Entry 1TOC (X-ray diffraction, 3.10 A resolution); this record covers chains A and B of the 3 polymer chains in the assembly.

# Chain A
Molecule: Thrombin
Organism: Bos taurus
Notes: EC 3.4.21.5
UniProt: P00735 (THRB_BOVIN); residues 1-14 here correspond to UniProt positions 339-352 (UniProt number = residue number + 338)
Sequence (49 residues; each row starts with the number of its first residue; a row labelled like 14A-14N holds insertion residues (14A, then the next letters in order)):
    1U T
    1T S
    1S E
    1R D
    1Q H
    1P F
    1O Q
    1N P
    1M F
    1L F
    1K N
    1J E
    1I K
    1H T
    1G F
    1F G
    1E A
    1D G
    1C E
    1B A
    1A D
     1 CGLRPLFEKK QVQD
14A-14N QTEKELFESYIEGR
Unresolved in the structure: 1U, 1T, 1S, 1R, 1Q, 1P, 1O, 1N, 1M, 1L, 1K, 1J, 1I, 1H, 1G, 1F, 1E, 1D, 1C, 14M-14N
UniProt features mapped onto this chain:
  - site: Arg-14N (Cleavage)

# Chain B
Molecule: Thrombin
Organism: Bos taurus
Notes: EC 3.4.21.5
UniProt: P00735 (THRB_BOVIN); the construct lacks a stretch of the UniProt sequence and is renumbered around it, so the offset changes along the chain: 16-37 = UniProt 367-388; 38-60 = UniProt 390-412; 61-77 = UniProt 422-438; 78-97 = UniProt 440-459; 6 more segments
Sequence (259 residues; each row starts with the number of its first residue; note: 1 number in that range is skipped by the numbering (no residue carries it; nothing is unmodelled there); a row labelled like 60A-60I holds insertion residues (60A, then the next letters in order)):
    16 IVEGQDAEVG LSPWQVMLFR KS
   37A P
    38 QELLCGASLI SDRWVLTAAH CLL
60A-60I YPPWDKNFT
    61 VDDLLVRIGK HSRTRYE
   77A R
    78 KVEKISMLDK IYIHPRYNWK
   97A E
    98 NLDRDIALLK LKRPIELSDY IHPVCLPDKQ TA
129A-129C AKL
   130 LHAGFKGRVT GWGNRRETWT
149A-149E TSVAE
   150 VQPSVLQVVN LPLVERPVCK ASTRIRITDN MFCAG
  184A Y
   185 KP
186A-186D GEGK
   187 RGDACEGDSG GPFVMKSP
204A-204B YN
   205 NRWYQMGIVS WGE
   219 GC
  221A D
   221 RDGKYGFYTH VFRLKKWIQK VIDRLGS
UniProt features mapped onto this chain:
  - region: Ala-183 to Val-200 (High affinity receptor-binding region which is also known as the TP508 peptide)
  - active site (Charge relay system): His-57, Asp-102, Ser-195
  - glycosylation: Asn-60G (N-linked (GlcNAc...) asparagine)
Cystine bridges: Cys-42/Cys-58, Cys-168/Cys-182, Cys-191/Cys-220

# Interface between chain A and chain B
Disulfides between the chains: Cys-1(A)/Cys-122(B)
Pairs across the interface - 56 pairs, chain A then chain B:
  Cys-1(A) / His-119(B)
  Cys-1(A) / Pro-120(B)
  Cys-1(A) / Val-121(B)
  Cys-1(A) / Cys-122(B)  disulfide
  Cys-1(A) / Arg-206(B)
  Asp-1A(A) / Arg-206(B)  salt bridge
  Ala-1B(A) / His-119(B)  hydrogen bond (backbone-side chain)
  Gly-2(A) / Pro-120(B)  hydrogen bond (backbone-backbone)
  Gly-2(A) / Val-121(B)  hydrogen bond (backbone-backbone)
  Gly-2(A) / Cys-122(B)  hydrogen bond (backbone-side chain)
  Gly-2(A) / Arg-206(B)
  Gly-2(A) / Trp-207(B)  hydrogen bond (backbone-backbone)
  Leu-3(A) / His-119(B)  hydrogen bond (backbone-side chain)
  Leu-3(A) / Arg-206(B)
  Arg-4(A) / Leu-26(B)  hydrogen bond (side chain-backbone)
  Arg-4(A) / Pro-28(B)
  Arg-4(A) / Trp-29(B)
  Arg-4(A) / Arg-137(B)
  Arg-4(A) / Lys-202(B)
  Arg-4(A) / Trp-207(B)
  Pro-5(A) / Ser-115(B)
  Pro-5(A) / Asp-116(B)
  Leu-6(A) / Val-24(B)
  Phe-7(A) / Glu-23(B)
  Phe-7(A) / Val-24(B)
  Phe-7(A) / Gly-25(B)
  Phe-7(A) / Leu-26(B)  hydrophobic
  Glu-8(A) / Lys-202(B)  salt bridge
  Glu-8(A) / Trp-207(B)  hydrogen bond
  Asp-14(A) / Glu-23(B)
  Asp-14(A) / Leu-26(B)
  Asp-14(A) / Arg-137(B)  salt bridge
  Gln-14A(A) / Gln-20(B)  hydrogen bond
  Gln-14A(A) / Glu-23(B)  hydrogen bond (backbone-side chain)
  Thr-14B(A) / Gln-20(B)
  Thr-14B(A) / Arg-137(B)  hydrogen bond
  Thr-14B(A) / Asn-159(B)  hydrogen bond (backbone-side chain)
  Glu-14C(A) / Arg-137(B)
  Glu-14C(A) / Lys-202(B)  salt bridge
  Glu-14E(A) / Lys-135(B)  salt bridge
  Glu-14E(A) / Lys-186D(B)  salt bridge
  Leu-14F(A) / Lys-135(B)
  Leu-14F(A) / Gly-136(B)
  Leu-14F(A) / Asn-159(B)
  Leu-14F(A) / Trp-207(B)  hydrophobic
  Phe-14G(A) / Lys-202(B)
  Ser-14I(A) / Gly-133(B)
  Ser-14I(A) / Phe-134(B)
  Ser-14I(A) / Lys-135(B)  hydrogen bond (side chain-backbone)
  Tyr-14J(A) / Leu-129C(B)
  Tyr-14J(A) / Phe-134(B)  hydrophobic
  Tyr-14J(A) / Met-201(B)
  Tyr-14J(A) / Lys-202(B)  hydrogen bond (side chain-backbone)
  Tyr-14J(A) / Pro-204(B)
  Glu-14L(A) / His-131(B)
  Glu-14L(A) / Phe-134(B)
Also at the interface, not in a pair above, chain A (21 interface residues in all): Ile-14K
Also at the interface, not in a pair above, chain B (31 interface residues in all): Tyr-117, Ala-132, Ser-203, Asn-205

# Summary
21 residues of chain A face 31 of chain B across their interface; the contacts include 1 disulfide bond, 14
hydrogen bonds and 6 salt bridges. Among the polar pairs are Asp-1A(A)/Arg-206(B), Glu-8(A)/Lys-202(B) and
Glu-14E(A)/Lys-135(B). UniProt lists 3 active-site residues on chain B.
Chain A is Thrombin and chain B is Thrombin, both from Bos taurus; the structure, Structure of serine
proteinase, was determined by X-ray diffraction.
